PDB entry 7SZ4 | electron microscopy, 4.80 A resolution (low resolution: residue-level contacts below are approximate; hydrogen-bond / salt-bridge calls are withheld) | chains e and f of the 12 polymer chains in the assembly

== Chain e (and f) ==
Protein: Portal protein
Organism: Pseudomonas virus PaP3
Notes: chain f of this document is another copy of the same molecule, construct and numbering; everything in this record applies to it too
Reference sequence: Q8H9R8 (Q8H9R8_9CAUD); numbering as in UniProt (aligned over 1-705)
Amino-acid sequence (705 residues; numbered 1 to 705; the number before each row is that of its first residue):
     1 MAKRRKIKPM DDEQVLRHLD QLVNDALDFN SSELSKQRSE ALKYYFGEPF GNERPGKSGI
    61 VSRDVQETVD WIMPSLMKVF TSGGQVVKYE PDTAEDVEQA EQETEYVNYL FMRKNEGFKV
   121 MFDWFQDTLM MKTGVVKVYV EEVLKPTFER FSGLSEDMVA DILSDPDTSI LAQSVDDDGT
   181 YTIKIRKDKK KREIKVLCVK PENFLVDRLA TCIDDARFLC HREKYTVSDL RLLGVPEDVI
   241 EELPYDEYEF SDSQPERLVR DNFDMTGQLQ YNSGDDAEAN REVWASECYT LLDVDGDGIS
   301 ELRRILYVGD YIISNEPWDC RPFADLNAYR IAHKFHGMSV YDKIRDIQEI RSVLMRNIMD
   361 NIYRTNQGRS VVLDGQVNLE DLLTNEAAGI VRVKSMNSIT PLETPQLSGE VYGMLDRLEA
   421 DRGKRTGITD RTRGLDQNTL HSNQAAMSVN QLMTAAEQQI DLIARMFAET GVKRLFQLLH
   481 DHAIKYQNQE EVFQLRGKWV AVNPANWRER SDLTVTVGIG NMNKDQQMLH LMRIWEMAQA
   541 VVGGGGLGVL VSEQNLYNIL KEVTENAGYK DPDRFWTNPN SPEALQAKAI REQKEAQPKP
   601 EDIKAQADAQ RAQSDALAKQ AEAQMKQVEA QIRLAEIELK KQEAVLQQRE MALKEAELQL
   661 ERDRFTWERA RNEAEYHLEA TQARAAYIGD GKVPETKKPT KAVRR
Disordered / not traced: 1-8, 149-184, 242-277, 435-444, 596-705

== How chain e and chain f interact ==
Pairs across the interface - 74 pairs, chain e then chain f:
  Arg63(e) with Arg345(f); Asp346(f)
  Gln66(e) with Arg425(f)
  Glu67(e) with Lys424(f)
  Asp70(e) with Arg425(f); Gln459(f)
  Trp71(e) with Glu457(f)
  Met73(e) with Leu462(f)
  Pro74(e) with Gln458(f); Leu462(f)
  Met77(e) with Leu462(f)
  Thr81(e) with Val517(f)
  Arg113(e) with Glu90(f); Glu509(f)
  Phe118(e) with Arg465(f); Glu469(f)
  Lys119(e) with Glu469(f)
  Phe122(e) with Arg330(f)
  Gln126(e) with Arg330(f)
  Arg186(e) with Asn503(f); Pro504(f)
  Cys198(e) with His333(f)
  Glu278(e) with His18(f)
  Ala279(e) with Asp293(f); Ile299(f)
  Asn280(e) with Leu291(f)
  Ile362(e) with Asn357(f); Asn361(f)
  Thr365(e) with Arg369(f)
  Asn366(e) with Arg369(f)
  Gln367(e) with Arg369(f)
  Gly368(e) with Arg369(f)
  Ala388(e) with Glu380(f)
  Gly389(e) with Glu380(f)
  Ile390(e) with Glu380(f)
  Asn397(e) with Leu373(f); Asp374(f)
  Ser398(e) with Leu373(f)
  Ile399(e) with Asp374(f)
  Glu403(e) with Arg369(f)
  Gln406(e) with Thr404(f); Pro405(f)
  Tyr412(e) with Glu410(f); Val411(f)
  Thr429(e) with Glu457(f)
  Thr432(e) with Leu452(f); Met453(f); Ala456(f)
  Met447(e) with Ala445(f); Ala446(f)
  Arg496(e) with Pro91(f); Thr93(f)
  Lys524(e) with Val449(f)
  Met528(e) with Arg533(f)
  Leu531(e) with Met537(f)
  Trp535(e) with Ala540(f); Val541(f)
  Glu553(e) with Val549(f)
  Ile559(e) with Met537(f)
  Leu560(e) with Met537(f); Leu550(f)
  Val563(e) with Met537(f)
  Ala567(e) with His530(f)
  Tyr569(e) with His530(f); Ile534(f)
  Asp573(e) with Asn555(f); Asn558(f)
  Arg574(e) with Val551(f); Asn555(f); Ile559(f)
  Phe575(e) with Asn555(f)
  Trp576(e) with Leu550(f); Val551(f)
  Arg591(e) with Val549(f)
Also at the interface, not in a pair above, chain e (68 interface residues in all): Ile60, Lys78, Asp123, Lys200, Val227, Arg231, Ile358, Val391, Arg392, Pro401, Gly409, Leu415, Asp416, Glu419, Arg433, Gln527
Also at the interface, not in a pair above, chain f (67 interface residues in all): Arg217, Leu292, Gly298, Val353, Asp360, Val371, Gly375, Gln376, Asn378, Leu402, Met414, Arg417, Thr454, Ala505, Gly518, Gly548

== In short ==
68 residues of chain e face 67 of chain f across their interface.
Chain e and chain f are both Portal protein (Pseudomonas virus PaP3); the structure, Kinetically trapped
Pseudomonas-phage PaP3 portal protein - delta barrel mutant class-2, was determined by electron microscopy
together with 7SXK, 7SYA and 7SZ6 from the same study.
